Entry 7N28 (electron microscopy, 4.20 A resolution (low resolution: residue-level contacts below are approximate; hydrogen-bond / salt-bridge calls are withheld)); this record covers chains X and Y of the 14 polymer chains in the assembly.

# Chain X
Name: J033 antibody heavy chain
Organism: Macaca mulatta
Notes: antibody fragment or engineered binder
Sequence (230 residues; numbered 1 to 230; the number before each row is that of its first residue):
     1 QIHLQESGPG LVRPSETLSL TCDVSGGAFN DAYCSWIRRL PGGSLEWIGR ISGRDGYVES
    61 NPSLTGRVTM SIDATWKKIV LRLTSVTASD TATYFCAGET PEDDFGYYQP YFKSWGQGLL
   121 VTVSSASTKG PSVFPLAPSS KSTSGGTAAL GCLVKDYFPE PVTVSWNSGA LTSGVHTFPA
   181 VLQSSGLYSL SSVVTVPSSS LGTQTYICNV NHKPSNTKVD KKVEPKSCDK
Not modelled in the structure: 142-143, 228-230
Disulfide bonds: Cys22-Cys96, Cys152-Cys208

# Chain Y
Name: J033 antibody light chain
Organism: Macaca mulatta
Notes: antibody fragment or engineered binder
Sequence (214 residues; each row starts with the number of its first residue):
     1 DIQLIQSPSS VSASVGDRVT ITCRSTQAIG TDLAWYQATP GTAPKLLIYH SFARHEGVPS
    61 RFSAGGSGSE FSLTITGLQP EDFATFFCQH YKRLPLTFGG GTKVEVKRTV AAPSVFIFPP
   121 SDEQLKSGTA SVVCLLNNFY PREAKVQWKV DNALQSGNSQ ESVTEQDSKD STYSLSSTLT
   181 LSKADYEKHK VYACEVTHQG LSSPVTKSFN RGEC
Disulfide bonds: Cys23-Cys88, Cys134-Cys194

# How chain X and chain Y interact
Residue-residue contacts - 80 pairs, chain X then chain Y:
  Ile37(X) with Phe98(Y)
  Gly43(X) with Phe87(Y)
  Ser44(X) with Gly99(Y)
  Leu45(X) with Phe87(Y); Phe98(Y)
  Trp47(X) with Leu94(Y); Leu96(Y)
  Glu59(X) with Leu94(Y)
  Pro62(X) with Pro95(Y)
  Phe95(X) with Ala43(Y)
  Asp103(X) with Tyr49(Y)
  Phe105(X) with Tyr49(Y); His50(Y); Phe52(Y); Ala53(Y)
  Gln109(X) with Tyr91(Y)
  Pro110(X) with Gln89(Y); Tyr91(Y); Leu96(Y)
  Tyr111(X) with Ala34(Y); Tyr36(Y); Leu46(Y); Tyr49(Y)
  Phe112(X) with Tyr36(Y)
  Trp115(X) with Tyr36(Y); Ala43(Y); Pro44(Y)
  Gly116(X) with Ala43(Y)
  Val133(X) with Glu123(Y)
  Phe134(X) with Gln124(Y); Ser127(Y)
  Pro135(X) with Ser121(Y); Glu123(Y); Gln124(Y)
  Leu136(X) with Phe118(Y); Val133(Y)
  Ala137(X) with Phe118(Y); Pro119(Y)
  Pro138(X) with Phe118(Y); Pro119(Y)
  Ser139(X) with Ile117(Y); Pro119(Y)
  Ser140(X) with Phe116(Y)
  Ser144(X) with Val115(Y); Val205(Y); Lys207(Y)
  Gly145(X) with Phe116(Y)
  Thr147(X) with Ser114(Y); Phe116(Y)
  Ala149(X) with Phe118(Y); Leu135(Y)
  Leu153(X) with Ser131(Y)
  Gly174(X) with Lys169(Y)
  His176(X) with Asp167(Y); Lys169(Y)
  Thr177(X) with Thr164(Y)
  Phe178(X) with Ser162(Y); Thr164(Y); Ser174(Y); Leu175(Y); Ser176(Y)
  Pro179(X) with Ser162(Y); Val163(Y); Thr164(Y)
  Val181(X) with Gln160(Y)
  Gln183(X) with Gln160(Y)
  Ser189(X) with Gln160(Y)
  Leu190(X) with Gln160(Y)
  Ser191(X) with Thr178(Y)
  Val193(X) with Leu135(Y)
  Val194(X) with Leu135(Y)
  Thr195(X) with Asn137(Y); Asn138(Y); Ser174(Y)
  Val196(X) with Asn137(Y)
  Ser198(X) with Ser114(Y)
  Lys226(X) with Pro119(Y); Gly212(Y); Glu213(Y)
  Ser227(X) with Glu213(Y)
Interface residues without a listed pair, chain X (50 interface residues in all): Arg39, Ala148, Val175, Val219
Interface residues without a listed pair, chain Y (49 interface residues in all): Gly100, Pro120, Asn210

# In short
50 residues of chain X face 49 of chain Y across their interface.
Here chain X is J033 antibody heavy chain and chain Y is J033 antibody light chain, both from Macaca mulatta.
Entry 7N28 (Cryo-EM structure of broadly neutralizing V2-apex-targeting antibody J033 in complex with HIV-1
Env) was determined by electron microscopy, deposited together with 7MXD.
